PDB entry 4NLN | X-ray diffraction, 2.26 A resolution | chains A and P of the 4 polymer chains in the assembly

# Chain A
Name: DNA polymerase beta
Source organism: Homo sapiens
Notes: EC 2.7.7.7, 4.2.99.-
Reference sequence: P06746 (DPOLB_HUMAN); residues 7-335 here = UniProt positions 7-335
Chain sequence (329 residues; each row starts with the number of its first residue):
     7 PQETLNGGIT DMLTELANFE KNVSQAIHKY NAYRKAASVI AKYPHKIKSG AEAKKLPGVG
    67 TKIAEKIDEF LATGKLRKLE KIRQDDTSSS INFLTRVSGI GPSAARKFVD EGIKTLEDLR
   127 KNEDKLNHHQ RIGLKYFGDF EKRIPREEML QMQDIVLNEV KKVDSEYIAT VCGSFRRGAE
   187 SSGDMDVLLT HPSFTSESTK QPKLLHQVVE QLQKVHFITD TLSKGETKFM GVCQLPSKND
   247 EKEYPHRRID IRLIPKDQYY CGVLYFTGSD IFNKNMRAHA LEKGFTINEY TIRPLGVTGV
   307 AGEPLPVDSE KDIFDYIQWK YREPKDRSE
Disordered / not traced: 205-207
Metal / ion sites: Na+ site 1: Lys60, Leu62, Val65 (shared with 1 residue of chain D); Na+ site 2: Thr101, Val103, Ile106 (shared with DG9(P) of chain P); Mg2+ near Ser171 (its only coordinating residue here)
UniProt features mapped onto this chain:
  - region: Arg183 to Asp192 (DNA-binding)
  - active site: Lys72 (Nucleophile)
  - binding site (K(+)): Lys60, Leu62, Val65, Thr101, Val103, Ile106
  - binding site (Na(+)): Lys60, Leu62, Val65, Thr101, Val103, Ile106
  - binding site (dATP): Arg149, Ser180, Arg183, Gly189, Asp190
  - binding site (dCTP): Arg149, Ser180, Arg183, Gly189, Asp190
  - binding site (dGTP): Arg149, Ser180, Arg183, Gly189, Asp190, Asp192
  - binding site (dTTP): Arg149, Ser180, Arg183, Gly189, Asp190
  - binding site (Mg(2+)): Asp190, Asp192, Asp256
  - modified residue: Lys72 (N6-acetyllysine), Arg83 (Omega-N-methylarginine), Arg152 (Omega-N-methylarginine)
  - cross-link (Glycyl lysine isopeptide (Lys-Gly)): Lys41 (interchain with G-Cter in ubiquitin), Lys61 (interchain with G-Cter in ubiquitin), Lys81 (interchain with G-Cter in ubiquitin)
  - natural variant: Leu22 (L22P: Found in a gastric cancer sample; uncertain significance), Tyr39 (Y39C: Found in a gastric cancer sample; uncertain significance), Gly118 (G118V: Decreased DNA-directed DNA polymerase activity), Arg137 (R137Q: Decreased function in base-excision repair), Arg149 (R149I: Decreased DNA-directed DNA polymerase activity), Asp160 (D160N: Found in a gastric cancer sample; uncertain significance), Cys239 (C239R: Found in a gastric cancer sample; uncertain significance), Lys289 (K289M: Found in a colon cancer sample; uncertain significance), Asn294 (N294D: Found in a gastric cancer sample; uncertain significance), Glu295 (E295K: Found in a gastric cancer sample; uncertain significance)
  - mutagenesis: Phe25 (F25W: No effect on 5'-dRP lyase activity. Decreased ssDNA binding), His34 (H34G: Decreased 5'-dRP lyase activity. Decreased ssDNA binding), Lys35 (K35A: Decreased 5'-dRP lyase activity. Decreased ssDNA binding. Loss of 5'-dRP lyase activity; when associated with A-68 and A-72. Decreased ssDNA binding; when associated with A-68 and A-72 ...), Tyr39 (Y39F: No effect on 5'-dRP lyase activity; Y39Q: Abolishes DNA polymerase and 5'-dRP lyase activity), Lys41 (K41R: Abolishes ubiquitination; when associated with R-61 and R-81), Lys60 (K60A: Decreased 5'-dRP lyase activity. Decreased ssDNA binding), Lys61 (K61R: Abolishes ubiquitination; when associated with R-41 and R-81), Lys68 (K68A: No effect on 5'-dRP lyase activity. Decreased ssDNA binding. Loss of 5'-dRP lyase activity; when associated with A-35 and A-72. Decreased ssDNA binding; when associated with A-35 and A-72 ...), Glu71 (E71Q: No effect on 5'-dRP lyase activity. No effect on structure shown by circular dichroism. No effect on ssDNA binding), Lys72 (K72A: Severely reduced 5'-dRP lyase activity. Does not affect ssDNA binding. Loss of 5'-dRP lyase activity; when associated with A-35 and A-68. Decreased ssDNA binding ...), Glu75 (E75A: Slightly decreased 5'-dRP lyase activity. Decreased ssDNA binding. No effect on structure shown by circular dichroism), Lys81 (K81R: Abolishes ubiquitination; when associated with R-41 and R-61), 5 further mutagenesis entries in UniProt
From the paper describing this entry:
  - binding site for the 11-nt DNA strand (chain P): Arg283

# Chain P
Molecule: 11-nt DNA strand
Sequence (11 nucleotides; each row starts with the number of its first residue):
     1 GCTGATGCGA C
Metal / ion sites: Na+: DG9 (shared with Thr101(A), Val103(A), Ile106(A) of chain A); Mg2+ near DC11 (its only coordinating residue here)

# How chain A and chain P interact
Residue-residue contacts - 20 pairs, chain A then chain P:
  Val103(A) with DG9(P), phosphate contact
  Ser104(A) with DG9(P), phosphate contact
  Gly105(A) with DC8(P), sugar contact; DG9(P), hydrogen bond to the phosphate
  Ile106(A) with DG9(P), phosphate contact
  Gly107(A) with DC8(P), hydrogen bond to the phosphate; DG9(P), phosphate contact
  Pro108(A) with DC8(P), phosphate contact
  Ser109(A) with DG7(P), sugar contact; DC8(P), hydrogen bond to the phosphate
  Ala110(A) with DC8(P), hydrogen bond to the phosphate
  His135(A) with DG9(P), sugar contact
  Lys234(A) with DG9(P), base contact
  Arg254(A) with DA10(P), salt bridge to the phosphate
  Tyr271(A) with DC11(P), phosphate contact
  Phe272(A) with DC11(P), phosphate contact
  Gly274(A) with DC11(P), hydrogen bond to the phosphate
  Asp276(A) with DC11(P), base contact
  Asn279(A) with DC11(P), hydrogen bond to the base
  Arg283(A) with DC11(P), hydrogen bond to the base
Interface residues without a listed pair, chain A (22 interface residues in all): Asp192, Met236, Asp256, Thr273, Ser275

# Overview
Chain A and chain P form an interface of 22 and 5 residues respectively; the contacts include 7 hydrogen bonds
and 1 salt bridge. Polar pairs include Asn279(A)-DC11(P), Arg283(A)-DC11(P) and Gly105(A)-DG9(P). The paper
reports a binding site for the 11-nt DNA strand (chain P) at Arg283(A).
Here chain A is DNA polymerase beta (Homo sapiens) and chain P is an 11-nt DNA strand. Entry 4NLN (Structure
of human DNA polymerase beta complexed with nicked DNA containing a template 8BrG and incoming ...) was
determined by X-ray diffraction (same publication as 4M2Y, 4M47, 4NLK, 4NLZ, 4NM1 and 4NM2).
